7L0R - chains C and A of the 5 polymer chains in the assembly; structure by electron microscopy, 4.20 A resolution (low resolution: residue-level contacts below are approximate; hydrogen-bond / salt-bridge calls are withheld).

# Chain C
Molecule: Neurotensin receptor type 1
From: Rattus norvegicus
Reference sequence: P20789 (NTR1_RAT); numbering as in UniProt; present here: 50-272, 291-390
Chain sequence (336 residues; numbered 46 to 399; 18 numbers in that range are skipped by the numbering (no residue carries them; nothing is unmodelled there); the number before each row is that of its first residue):
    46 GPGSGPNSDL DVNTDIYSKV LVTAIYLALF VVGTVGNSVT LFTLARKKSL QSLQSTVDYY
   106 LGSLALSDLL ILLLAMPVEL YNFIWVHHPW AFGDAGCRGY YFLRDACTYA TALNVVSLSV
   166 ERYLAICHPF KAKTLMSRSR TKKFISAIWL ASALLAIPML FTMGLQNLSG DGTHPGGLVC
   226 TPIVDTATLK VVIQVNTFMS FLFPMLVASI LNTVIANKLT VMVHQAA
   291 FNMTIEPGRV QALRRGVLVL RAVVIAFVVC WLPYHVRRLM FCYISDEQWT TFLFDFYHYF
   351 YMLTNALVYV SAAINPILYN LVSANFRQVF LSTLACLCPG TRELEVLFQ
Unresolved in the structure: 46-51, 92-98, 291, 386-399
Disulfides: C142-C225
Differences from the reference sequence: expression tag (46-49, 391-399); engineered mutation L86 (Ala in P20789), D103 (His in P20789), Y105 (His in P20789), V161 (Ala in P20789), L213 (Arg in P20789), L234 (Val in P20789), A253 (Ile in P20789), R305 (His in P20789), V358 (Phe in P20789), A362 (Ser in P20789)
Curated features (UniProtKB/Swiss-Prot):
  - region: V326 to Y349 (Neurotensin binding)
  - lipidation (S-palmitoyl cysteine): C386, C388
  - mutagenesis: E166 (E166A: Abolishes signaling via G-proteins; when associated with A-310 and A-358), L310 (L310A: Abolishes signaling via G-proteins; when associated with A-166 and A-358)
Reported in the primary citation:
  - mutagenesis - R167L: abolished signaling

# Chain A
Molecule: Guanine nucleotide-binding protein G(i) subunit alpha-1
From: Homo sapiens
Reference sequence: P63096 (GNAI1_HUMAN); residues 1-354 here = UniProt positions 1-354
Chain sequence (354 residues; numbered 1 to 354; the number before each row is that of its first residue):
     1 MGCTLSAEDK AAVERSKMID RNLREDGEKA AREVKLLLLG AGESGKSTIV KQMKIIHEAG
    61 YSEEECKQYK AVVYSNTIQS IIAIIRAMGR LKIDFGDSAR ADDARQLFVL AGAAEEGFMT
   121 AELAGVIKRL WKDSGVQACF NRSREYQLND SAAYYLNDLD RIAQPNYIPT QQDVLRTRVK
   181 TTGIVETHFT FKDLHFKMFD VGGQRSERKK WIHCFEGVTA IIFCVALSDY DLVLAEDEEM
   241 NRMHESMKLF DSICNNKWFT DTSIILFLNK KDLFEEKIKK SPLTICYPEY AGSNTYEEAA
   301 AYIQCQFEDL NKRKDTKEIY THFTCATDTK NVQFVFDAVT DVIIKNNLKD CGLF
Unresolved in the structure: 1, 57-181, 235-239
Curated features (UniProtKB/Swiss-Prot):
  - region: K35 to T48 (G1 motif), D173 to T181 (G2 motif), F196 to R205 (G3 motif), I265 to D272 (G4 motif), T324 to T329 (G5 motif)
  - binding site (GTP): E43 to T48, S151, L175 to T181, D200 to Q204, N269 to D272, A326
  - binding site (Mg(2+)): S47, T181
  - modified residue: R178 (ADP-ribosylarginine), Q204 (Deamidated glutamine), C351 (ADP-ribosylcysteine)
  - lipidation: G2 (N-myristoyl glycine), C3 (S-palmitoyl cysteine)
  - natural variant: G40 (G40C: In NEDHISB; G40R: In NEDHISB), G45 (G45D: In NEDHISB), T48 (T48I: In NEDHISB; T48K: In NEDHISB), Q52 (Q52P: In NEDHISB), S75 (deletion: In NEDHISB; uncertain significance), Q172 (deletion: In NEDHISB), D173 (D173V: In NEDHISB), E186 to F189 (deletion: In NEDHISB; uncertain significance), C224 (C224Y: In NEDHISB), K270 (K270N: In NEDHISB; K270R: In NEDHISB), D272 (D272G: In NEDHISB), A326 (A326P: In NEDHISB), 1 further natural variant entry in UniProt
  - mutagenesis: G42 (G42R: Abolishes switch to an activated conformation and dissociation from beta and gamma subunits upon GTP binding. Abolishes interaction with RGS family members), E116 (E116L: Enhances interaction (inactive GDP-bound) with RGS14), Q147 (Q147L: Enhances interaction (inactive GDP-bound) with RGS14), E245 (E245L: Enhances interaction (inactive GDP-bound) with RGS14)

# Chain C / chain A interface
Contacting residue pairs (28; chain C residue first):
  Q99(C) with D350(A)
  V102(C) with D350(A); G352(A)
  R167(C) with C351(A)
  I171(C) with N347(A)
  P174(C) with R32(A)
  F175(C) with R24(A); G27(A); E28(A); A31(A)
  M267(C) with I344(A)
  N292(C) with D337(A)
  T294(C) with D337(A)
  I295(C) with Y320(A); F334(A); D337(A); A338(A); D341(A)
  E296(C) with D341(A)
  P297(C) with E318(A); D341(A)
  R299(C) with E318(A); D341(A); K345(A); F354(A)
  A302(C) with F354(A)
  G306(C) with L353(A)
  S373(C) with F354(A)
Other interface residues (no listed pair), chain C (22 interface residues in all): L106, A170, L303, V309, Y369, N375
Other interface residues (no listed pair), chain A (21 interface residues in all): L348, K349
Interface features reported in the paper:
  - residue pairs: R167(C)-C351(A) (hydrogen bond)

# Overview
The interface between chain C and chain A involves 22 residues on one side and 21 on the other. The paper
describes a hydrogen bond between R167(C) and C351(A). From the paper: R167L of chain C abolishes signaling.
Chain C is Neurotensin receptor type 1 (Rattus norvegicus) and chain A is Guanine nucleotide-binding protein
G(i) subunit alpha-1 (Homo sapiens); the structure, Structure of NTS-NTSR1-Gi complex in lipid nanodisc,
noncanonical state, without AHD, was determined by electron microscopy (same publication as 7L0P, 7L0Q and
7L0S).
